8FND - chains A and D of the 12 polymer chains in the assembly; structure by electron microscopy, 3.00 A resolution.

Chain A (and D):
Name: Lamina-associated polypeptide 2, isoform alpha, Integrase chimera
From: Homo sapiens
Notes: EC 2.7.7.-, 3.1.-.-; chain D of this document is another copy of the same molecule, construct and numbering; everything in this record applies to it too
UniProtKB: chimeric construct of P42166, P12497: residues -53 to -3 from P42166 (LAP2A_HUMAN) positions 50-100 (UniProt number = residue number + 103); residues 1-288 from P12497 positions 1148-1435 (UniProt number = residue number + 1147)
Sequence (364 residues; numbered -75 to 288; the number before each row is that of its first residue; numbers below 1 keep their minus sign (Gly-75 is residue -75)):
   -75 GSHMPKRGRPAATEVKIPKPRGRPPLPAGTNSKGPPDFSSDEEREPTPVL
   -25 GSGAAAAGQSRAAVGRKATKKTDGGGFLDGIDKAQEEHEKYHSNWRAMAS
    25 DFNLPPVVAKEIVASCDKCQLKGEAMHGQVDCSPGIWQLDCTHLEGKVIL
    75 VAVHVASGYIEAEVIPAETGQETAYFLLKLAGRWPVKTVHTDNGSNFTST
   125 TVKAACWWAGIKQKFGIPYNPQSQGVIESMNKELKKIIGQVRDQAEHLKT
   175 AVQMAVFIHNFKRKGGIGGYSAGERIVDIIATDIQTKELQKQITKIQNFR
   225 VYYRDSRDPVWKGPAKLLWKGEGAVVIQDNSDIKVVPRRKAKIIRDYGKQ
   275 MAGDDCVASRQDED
Unresolved in the structure: -75 to 0, 229-235, 269-288 (chain D: -75 to 221, 269-288)
Differences from the reference sequence: expression tag (-75 to -54); conflict Gln-17 (Arg86 in P42166); linker (-2 to 0); engineered mutation Lys138 (Glu1285 in P12497)
Ion coordination: Zn2+: His12, His16, Cys40, Cys43; Mg2+ site 1: Asp64, Asp116 (together with Dolutegravir); Mg2+ site 2: Asp64, Glu152 (together with Dolutegravir)
Small-molecule neighbours: Dolutegravir: Asp64, Cys65, Asp116, Asn117, Gly118, Tyr143, Pro145, Gln146, Glu152, Asn155
Swiss-Prot annotation at these positions:
  - modified residue: Thr-46 (Phosphothreonine), Ser-44 (Phosphoserine), Ser-37 (Phosphoserine), Ser-36 (Phosphoserine), Thr-29 (Phosphothreonine), Ser-24 (Phosphoserine), Arg-15 (Omega-N-methylarginine)
  - zinc finger: Asp3 to Gln44 (Integrase-type)
  - DNA-binding region: Phe223 to Asp270 (Integrase-type)
  - binding site (Zn(2+)): His12, His16, Cys40, Cys43
  - binding site (Mg(2+)): Asp64, Asp116, Glu152
From the paper describing this entry:
  - binding site for the 27-nt DNA strand: Lys138
  - mutagenesis - G140A (3- to 5-fold), G140S (3- to 5-fold), Q148H (5- to 10-fold), Q148K (5- to 10-fold), Q148R (5- to 10-fold): decreased catalytic activity
  - mutagenesis - E138K: unchanged catalytic activity
  - catalytic residues: Glu152 (citing earlier work)
  - mutagenesis - E138K/G140A/Q148K (1.0 kcal/mol): decreased binding to DTG (from molecular simulation)

Chain A / chain D interface:
Contacting residue pairs - 28 pairs, chain A then chain D:
  Ala38(A) - Arg224(D)  hydrogen bond (backbone-side chain)
  Asp41(A) - Tyr226(D)  hydrogen bond
  Gln44(A) - Tyr226(D)
  Gln44(A) - Trp235(D)
  Gln44(A) - Lys266(D)  hydrogen bond
  Gln44(A) - Ile268(D)
  Leu45(A) - Trp235(D)  hydrogen bond (backbone-side chain)
  Lys46(A) - Trp235(D)
  Lys46(A) - Lys266(D)
  Gly47(A) - Trp235(D)
  Gly47(A) - Arg263(D)
  Gly47(A) - Ala265(D)
  Glu48(A) - Arg262(D)  salt bridge
  Glu48(A) - Arg263(D)
  Glu48(A) - Ala265(D)
  Met50(A) - Glu246(D)
  Met50(A) - Arg262(D)
  Met50(A) - Arg263(D)
  His51(A) - Arg263(D)
  Ile141(A) - Ala248(D)  hydrophobic
  Ile141(A) - Val259(D)
  Ile141(A) - Pro261(D)
  Tyr143(A) - Ser230(D)
  Tyr143(A) - Arg231(D)  hydrogen bond
  Tyr143(A) - Lys264(D)  hydrogen bond (backbone-side chain)
  Asn144(A) - Arg263(D)  hydrogen bond
  Asn144(A) - Lys264(D)
  Gln146(A) - Arg263(D)  hydrogen bond
Interface residues without a listed pair, chain A (15 interface residues in all): Ser39, Gly52
Interface residues without a listed pair, chain D (18 interface residues in all): Pro238, Gly247, Val260

Summary:
15 residues of chain A and 18 residues of chain D are in contact; the contacts include 8 hydrogen bonds and 1
salt bridge. Polar pairs include Glu48(A)-Arg262(D), Ala38(A)-Arg224(D) and Asp41(A)-Tyr226(D). From the
paper: the catalytic residue Glu152(A); G140A, G140S and Q148H of chain A, among others, reduce catalytic
activity; 7 substitutions were tested in all.
Both chains are Lamina-associated polypeptide 2, isoform alpha, Integrase chimera (Homo sapiens). Entry 8FND
(Structure of E138K HIV-1 intasome with Dolutegravir bound) was determined by electron microscopy (same
publication as 8FNG, 8FNH, 8FNJ, 8FNL, 8FNM, 8FNO, 8FNP and 8FNQ).
